3VAH - chains B and E of the 4 polymer chains in the assembly; structure by X-ray diffraction, 2.50 A resolution.

[Chain B]
Molecule: Splicing factor U2AF 65 kDa subunit
Source organism: Homo sapiens
Notes: fragment: RNA Binding Domains 1 and 2
Reference sequence: P26368 (U2AF2_HUMAN); residue numbers follow UniProt; this construct covers 148-237, 258-336
Chain sequence (174 residues; each row starts with the number of its first residue; note: 20 numbers in that range are skipped by the numbering (no residue carries them; nothing is unmodelled there)):
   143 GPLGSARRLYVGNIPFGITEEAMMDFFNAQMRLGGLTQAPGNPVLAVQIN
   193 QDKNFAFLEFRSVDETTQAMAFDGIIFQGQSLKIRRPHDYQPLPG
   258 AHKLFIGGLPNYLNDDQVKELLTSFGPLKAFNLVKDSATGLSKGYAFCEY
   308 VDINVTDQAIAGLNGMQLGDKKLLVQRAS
Sequence notes: expression tag (143-147)
UniProt features mapped onto this chain:
  - natural variant: Arg149 (R149W: In DEVDFB)
  - modified residue: Lys276 (5-hydroxylysine), Ser294 (Phosphoserine)
Ligand contacts:
  - n,N-bis(3-D-gluconamidopropyl)deoxycholamide (CPQ): Tyr269, Leu270, Gln274, Glu277, Leu278, Leu325, Gly326
  - 1,4-diethylene dioxide (DIO), molecule 1: Arg174, Pro182, Gly183
  - 1,4-diethylene dioxide (DIO), molecule 2: Asn268, Tyr269, Leu270, Asn271, Gly297, Leu298, Ser299
  - 1,4-diethylene dioxide (DIO), molecule 3: Lys276, Leu285, Lys286, Ala287, Phe288
From the paper describing this entry:
  - binding site for the 7-nt DNA strand: Lys225, Arg227, Arg228, His230
  - specificity-determining residues: Asp293, Lys328, Lys329 (proposed by the authors, not directly observed)
  - mutagenesis - D293N/K329Q/L331K/Q333E: unchanged binding to 5'-4rU
  - mutagenesis - D293N/K329Q/L331K/Q333E: increased binding to 3'-4rU
  - mutagenesis - K260A/N289A (36-fold), F304A (73-fold): decreased binding to poly-rU RNA (citing earlier work)

[Chain E]
Molecule: 7-nt DNA strand
Sequence (7 nucleotides; row label = number of the first residue in the row):
     1 UUUCUUU
Not modelled in the structure: 6-7
Modified / non-standard residues: BRU (5-bromo-2'-deoxyuridine-5'-monophosphate) at position 3

[Interface between chain B and chain E]
Residue-residue contacts - 32 pairs, chain B then chain E:
  Arg150(B) with DC4(E), hydrogen bond to the base; DU5(E), hydrogen bond to the base
  Tyr152(B) with DU2(E), hydrogen bond to the phosphate; BRU_3(E), hydrogen bond to the phosphate; DC4(E), stacking on the base
  Gly154(B) with DU2(E), phosphate contact; BRU_3(E), phosphate contact
  Gln190(B) with DU5(E), sugar contact
  Lys195(B) with DU2(E), hydrogen bond to the phosphate; BRU_3(E), salt bridge to the phosphate; DC4(E), salt bridge to the phosphate
  Asn196(B) with DU2(E), base contact; BRU_3(E), base contact
  Phe197(B) with BRU_3(E), sugar contact; DC4(E), sugar contact
  Phe199(B) with BRU_3(E), base contact; DC4(E), sugar contact; DU5(E), sugar contact
  Lys225(B) with DU2(E), salt bridge to the phosphate; BRU_3(E), salt bridge to the phosphate
  Arg227(B) with BRU_3(E), base contact; DC4(E), base contact
  Arg228(B) with BRU_3(E), hydrogen bond to the base; DC4(E), base contact
  Pro229(B) with BRU_3(E), base contact; DC4(E), base contact; DU5(E), base contact
  His230(B) with BRU_3(E), hydrogen bond to the base; DC4(E), stacking on the base; DU5(E), base contact
  Asp231(B) with DC4(E), hydrogen bond to the base; DU5(E), base contact
Other interface residues (no listed pair), chain B (16 interface residues in all): Asn155, Asp194
Other interface residues (no listed pair), chain E (5 interface residues in all): DU1

[Summary]
The interface between chain B and chain E involves 16 residues on one side and 5 on the other, with 8 hydrogen
bonds, 4 salt bridges and 2 aromatic stacking contacts. Polar pairs include Arg150(B)-DC4(E), Arg150(B)-DU5(E)
and Arg228(B)-BRU_3(E). From the paper: a binding site for the 7-nt DNA strand at Lys225(B), Arg227(B) and
Arg228(B) among others; K260A/N289A and F304A of chain B reduce binding to poly-rU RNA.
Chain B is Splicing factor U2AF 65 kDa subunit (Homo sapiens) and chain E is a 7-nt DNA strand; the structure,
Structure of U2AF65 variant with BrU3C4 DNA, was determined by X-ray diffraction, deposited together with
3VAF, 3VAG, 3VAI, 3VAJ, 3VAK, 3VAL and 3VAM.
